PDB entry 6WZ9 | electron microscopy, 2.80 A resolution | chains G and J of the 10 polymer chains in the assembly

Chain G:
Name: Histone H2A
Source organism: Xenopus laevis
Reference sequence: Q6AZJ8 (Q6AZJ8_XENLA); residues 1-129 here correspond to UniProt positions 2-130 (UniProt number = residue number + 1)
Chain sequence (129 residues; row label = number of the first residue in the row):
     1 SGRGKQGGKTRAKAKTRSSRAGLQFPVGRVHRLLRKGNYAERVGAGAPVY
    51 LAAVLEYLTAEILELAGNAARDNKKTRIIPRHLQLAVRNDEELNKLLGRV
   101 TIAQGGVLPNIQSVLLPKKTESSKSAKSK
Unresolved in the structure: 1-10, 117-129

Chain J:
Molecule: 167-nt DNA strand
Source organism: synthetic construct
Sequence (167 nucleotides; numbered -83 to 83; the number before each row is that of its first residue; numbers below 1 keep their minus sign (DC-83 is residue -83)):
   -83 CTATGATGCCCTGGAGAATCCCGGTGCCGAGGCCGCTCAATTGGTCGTAG
   -33 ACAGCTCTAGCACCGCTTAAACGCACGTACGCGCTGTCCCCCGCGTTTTA
    17 ACCGCCAAGGGGATTACTCCCTAGTCTCCAGGCACGTGTCAGATATATAC
    67 ATCCTGTGCATGTATTG
Unresolved in the structure: -83 to -74, 75-83

How chain G and chain J interact:
Residue-residue contacts (16; chain G residue first):
  Arg11(G) with DT-43(J), hydrogen bond to the base; DT-42(J), sugar contact
  Ala12(G) with DG-41(J), phosphate contact
  Lys13(G) with DT-42(J), phosphate contact
  Ala14(G) with DT-43(J), phosphate contact
  Lys15(G) with DT-43(J), hydrogen bond to the phosphate; DT-42(J), hydrogen bond to the phosphate
  Thr16(G) with DT-43(J), phosphate contact
  Arg17(G) with DT-43(J), salt bridge to the phosphate
  Arg20(G) with DT-42(J), salt bridge to the phosphate
  Gly28(G) with DA-44(J), phosphate contact; DT-43(J), phosphate contact
  Arg29(G) with DA-44(J), phosphate contact
  Arg32(G) with DA-44(J), salt bridge to the phosphate
  Arg42(G) with DA-35(J), sugar contact
  Arg77(G) with DA-54(J), sugar contact

Summary:
Chain G and chain J form an interface of 13 and 6 residues respectively, with 3 hydrogen bonds and 3 salt
bridges. Polar contacts include Arg11(G)-DT-43(J), Lys15(G)-DT-43(J) and Lys15(G)-DT-42(J).
Chain G is Histone H2A (Xenopus laevis) and chain J is a 167-nt DNA strand (synthetic construct); the
structure, Bridging of double-strand DNA break activates PARP2/HPF1 to modify chromatin, was determined by
electron microscopy together with 6WZ5, 6X0L, 6X0M and 6X0N from the same study.
